5KLB - chains A and B of the 4 polymer chains in the assembly; structure by X-ray diffraction, 2.70 A resolution.

Chain A (and B):
Protein: Ion transport protein
Source organism: Arcobacter butzleri (strain RM4018)
Notes: chain B of this document is another copy of the same molecule, construct and numbering; everything in this record applies to it too
Reference sequence: A8EVM5 (A8EVM5_ARCB4); residues 1001-1267 here correspond to UniProt positions 1-267 (UniProt number = residue number - 1000)
Amino-acid sequence (285 residues; row label = number of the first residue in the row):
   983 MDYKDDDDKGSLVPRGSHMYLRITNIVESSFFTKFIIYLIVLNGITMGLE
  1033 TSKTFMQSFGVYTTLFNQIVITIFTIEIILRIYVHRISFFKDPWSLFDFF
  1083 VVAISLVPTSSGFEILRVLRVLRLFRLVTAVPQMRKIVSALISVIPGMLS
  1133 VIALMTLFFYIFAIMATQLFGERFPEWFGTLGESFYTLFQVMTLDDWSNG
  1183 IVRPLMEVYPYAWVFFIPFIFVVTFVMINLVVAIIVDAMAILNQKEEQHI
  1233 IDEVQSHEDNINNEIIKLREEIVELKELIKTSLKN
Unresolved in the structure: 983-1000
Construct notes: initiating methionine (983); expression tag (984-1000); conflict Asp1177 (Glu177 in A8EVM5), Asp1178 (Ser178 in A8EVM5), Asn1181 (Met181 in A8EVM5)
Ligand contacts:
  - CPS (3-[(3-cholamidopropyl)dimethylammonio]-1-propanesulfonate), molecule 1: Tyr1002, Val1066, His1067, Arg1068, Ser1070, Lys1073
  - CPS, molecule 2: Ile1119, Ala1122, Val1126, Ala1220, Ile1223
  - CPS, molecule 3: Val1126, Gly1129, Met1130, Ser1132, Val1133, Asn1211, Leu1212, Ala1215, Ile1216, Val1218, Asp1219, Ala1220
  - 1,2-dimyristoyl-rac-glycero-3-phosphocholine (MC3), molecule 1: Ile1022, Val1023, Gly1026, Ile1027, Gly1030, Leu1031, Thr1033, Ser1034, Lys1035, Thr1036, Leu1106, Leu1109
  - 1,2-dimyristoyl-rac-glycero-3-phosphocholine (MC3), molecule 2: Pro1075, Trp1076, Phe1079, Phe1107, Val1110, Val1120, Ser1121, Ile1124
  - 1,2-dimyristoyl-rac-glycero-3-phosphocholine (MC3), molecule 3: Phe1079, Phe1095, Ile1097, Leu1101, Leu1104
  - 1,2-dimyristoyl-rac-glycero-3-phosphocholine (MC3), molecule 4: Ile1134, Met1137, Thr1138, Phe1141, Thr1162, Gly1164, Glu1165, Phe1167, Tyr1168, Phe1171
  - 1,2-dimyristoyl-rac-glycero-3-phosphocholine (MC3), molecule 5: Ala1135, Thr1138, Leu1139, Tyr1142, Thr1162, Leu1163, Gly1164, Phe1167
  - 1,2-dimyristoyl-rac-glycero-3-phosphocholine (MC3), molecule 6: Phe1144, Met1147, Leu1151, Phe1152, Arg1155, Val1190, Tyr1191, Tyr1193, Ala1194, Val1196, Phe1197
  - 1,2-dimyristoyl-rac-glycero-3-phosphocholine (MC3), molecule 7: Phe1171, Met1174, Thr1175, Met1209
  - 1,2-dimyristoyl-rac-glycero-3-phosphocholine (MC3), molecule 8: Leu1176, Ile1202, Phe1203, Thr1206
  - 1,2-dimyristoyl-rac-glycero-3-phosphocholine (MC3), molecule 9: Met1188, Pro1192, Trp1195, Ile1199, Phe1203
Reported in the primary citation:
  - mutagenesis - W1195Y (Kd 508 nM): decreased binding to nimodipine
  - Ca2+ coordination through a water molecule: Asp1178

How chain A and chain B interact:
Pairs across the interface - 4 pairs, chain A then chain B:
  Met1221(A) - Met1221(B)  hydrophobic
  His1239(A) - Glu1240(B)  salt bridge
  Leu1250(A) - Leu1250(B)  hydrophobic
  Lys1266(A) - Asn1267(B)
Also at the interface, not in a pair above, chain A (6 interface residues in all): Glu1228, Leu1257
Also at the interface, not in a pair above, chain B (6 interface residues in all): Glu1228, Leu1257

Summary:
Chain A and chain B each contribute 6 residues to their interface, with 1 salt bridge. The salt-bridged pair
is His1239(A)-Glu1240(B). Ligands of chain A: 9 copies of 1,2-dimyristoyl-rac-glycero-3-phosphocholine and 3
copies of compound CPS. From the paper: W1195Y of chain A reduces binding to nimodipine; water-mediated Ca2+
coordination by Asp1178(A).
Both chains are Ion transport protein (Arcobacter butzleri (strain RM4018)). Entry 5KLB (Crystal structure of
the CavAb voltage-gated calcium channel(wild-type, 2.7A)) was determined by X-ray diffraction, deposited
together with 5KLG, 5KLS, 5KMD, 5KMF and 5KMH.
